Entry 5W64 (electron microscopy, 4.20 A resolution (low resolution: residue-level contacts below are approximate; hydrogen-bond / salt-bridge calls are withheld)); this record covers chains A and T of the 20 polymer chains in the assembly.

# Chain A
Name: DNA-directed RNA polymerase I subunit RPA190
Source organism: Saccharomyces cerevisiae (strain ATCC 204508 / S288c)
Notes: EC 2.7.7.6
Reference sequence: P10964 (RPA1_YEAST); residues 1-1664 here = UniProt positions 1-1664
Sequence (1664 residues; numbered 1 to 1664; the number before each row is that of its first residue):
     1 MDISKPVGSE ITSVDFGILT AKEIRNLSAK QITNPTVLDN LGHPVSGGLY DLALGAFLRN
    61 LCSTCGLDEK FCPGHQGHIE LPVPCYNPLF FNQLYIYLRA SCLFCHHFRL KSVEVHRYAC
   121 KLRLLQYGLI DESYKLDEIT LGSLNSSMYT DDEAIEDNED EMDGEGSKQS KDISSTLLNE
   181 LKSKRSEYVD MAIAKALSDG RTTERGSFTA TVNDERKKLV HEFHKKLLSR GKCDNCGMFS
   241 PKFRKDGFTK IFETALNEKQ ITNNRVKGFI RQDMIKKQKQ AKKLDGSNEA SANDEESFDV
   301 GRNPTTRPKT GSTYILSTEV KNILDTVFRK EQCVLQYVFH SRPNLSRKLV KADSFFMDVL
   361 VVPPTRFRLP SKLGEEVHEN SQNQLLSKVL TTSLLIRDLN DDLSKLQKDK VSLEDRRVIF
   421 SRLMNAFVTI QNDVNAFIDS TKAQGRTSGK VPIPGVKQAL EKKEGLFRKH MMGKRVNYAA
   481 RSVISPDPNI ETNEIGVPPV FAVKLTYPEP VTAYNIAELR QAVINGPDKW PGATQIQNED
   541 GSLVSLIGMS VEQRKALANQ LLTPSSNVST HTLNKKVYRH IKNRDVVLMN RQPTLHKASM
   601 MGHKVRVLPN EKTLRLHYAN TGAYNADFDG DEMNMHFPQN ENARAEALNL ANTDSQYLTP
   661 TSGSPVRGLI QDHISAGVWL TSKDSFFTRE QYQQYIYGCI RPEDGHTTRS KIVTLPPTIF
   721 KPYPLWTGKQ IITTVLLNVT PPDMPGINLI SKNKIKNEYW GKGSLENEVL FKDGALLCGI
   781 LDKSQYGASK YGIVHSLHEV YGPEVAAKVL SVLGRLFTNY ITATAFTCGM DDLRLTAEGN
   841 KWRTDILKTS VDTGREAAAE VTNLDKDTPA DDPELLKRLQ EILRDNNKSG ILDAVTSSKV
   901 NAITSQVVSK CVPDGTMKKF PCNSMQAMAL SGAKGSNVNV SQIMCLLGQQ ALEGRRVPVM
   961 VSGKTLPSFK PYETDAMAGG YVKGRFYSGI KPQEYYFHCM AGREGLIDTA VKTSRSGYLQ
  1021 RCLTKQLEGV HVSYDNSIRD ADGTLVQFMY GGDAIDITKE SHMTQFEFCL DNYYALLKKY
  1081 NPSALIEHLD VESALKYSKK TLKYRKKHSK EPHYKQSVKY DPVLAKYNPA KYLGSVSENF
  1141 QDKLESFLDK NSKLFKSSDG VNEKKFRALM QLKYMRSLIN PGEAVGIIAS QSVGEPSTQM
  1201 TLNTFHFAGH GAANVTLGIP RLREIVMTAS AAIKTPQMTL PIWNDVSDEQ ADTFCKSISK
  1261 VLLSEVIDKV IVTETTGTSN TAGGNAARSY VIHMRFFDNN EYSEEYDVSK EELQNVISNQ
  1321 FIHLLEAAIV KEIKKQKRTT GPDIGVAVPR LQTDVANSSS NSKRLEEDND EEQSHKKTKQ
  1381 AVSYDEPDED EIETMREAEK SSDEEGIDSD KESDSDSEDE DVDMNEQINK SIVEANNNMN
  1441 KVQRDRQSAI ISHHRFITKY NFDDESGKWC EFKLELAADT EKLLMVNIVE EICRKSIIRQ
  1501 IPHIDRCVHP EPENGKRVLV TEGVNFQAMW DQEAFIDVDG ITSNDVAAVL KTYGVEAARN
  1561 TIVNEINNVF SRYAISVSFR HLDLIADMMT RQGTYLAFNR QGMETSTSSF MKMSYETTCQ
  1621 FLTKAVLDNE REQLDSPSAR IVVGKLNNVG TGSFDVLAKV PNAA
Disordered / not traced: 142-171, 269-311, 445-449, 1110-1111, 1201-1213, 1277-1285, 1338-1437, 1664
Covalently attached groups: covalent link Leu81-Val359, Lys111-Val113; covalent link Ala100-Phe108; covalent link Lys410-Leu413; covalent link Glu461-Cys1619; covalent link Val666-Ala788
Bound ions: Zn2+ site 1: Cys62, Cys65, Cys72, His75; Zn2+ site 2: Cys102, Cys105, Cys233, Cys236
Curated features (UniProtKB/Swiss-Prot):
  - region: Pro992 to Glu1004 (Bridging helix)
  - binding site (Zn(2+)): Cys62, Cys65, Cys72, His75, Cys102, Cys105, Cys233, Cys236
  - binding site (Mg(2+)): Asp627, Asp629, Asp631
  - modified residue (Phosphoserine): Ser889, Ser1636

# Chain T
Molecule: template strand DNA
Sequence (54 nucleotides; numbered 1 to 54; the number before each row is that of its first residue):
     1 TGTCTTCAAC TGCTTTCGCA TGAAGTACCT CCCAACTACT TTTCCTCACA CTTG

# Chain A / chain T interface
Contacting residue pairs (15; chain A residue first):
  Lys462(A) with DC13(T)
  Arg475(A) with DG18(T)
  Arg481(A) with DC17(T); DG18(T)
  Gln592(A) with DT16(T); DC17(T)
  Thr1013(A) with DT15(T)
  Ser1014(A) with DT15(T)
  Tyr1018(A) with DC13(T); DT14(T)
  Arg1021(A) with DT14(T)
  Arg1600(A) with DG12(T)
  Glu1616(A) with DC13(T)
  Thr1617(A) with DG12(T)
  Gln1620(A) with DG12(T)
Other interface residues (no listed pair), chain A (13 interface residues in all): Arg1015
Other interface residues (no listed pair), chain T (8 interface residues in all): DT11

# In short
The interface between chain A and chain T involves 13 residues on one side and 8 on the other. Cys62(A),
Cys65(A), Cys72(A) and His75(A) form the Zn2+ site 1. Curated annotation (UniProt) lists 8 Zn2+-binding
residues and 3 Mg2+-binding residues on chain A.
Chain A is DNA-directed RNA polymerase I subunit RPA190 (Saccharomyces cerevisiae (strain ATCC 204508 /
S288c)) and chain T is template strand DNA; the structure, RNA Polymerase I Initial Transcribing Complex State
1, was determined by electron microscopy (same publication as 5W65, 5W5Y and 5W66).
